PDB entry 8EDM | electron microscopy, 3.60 A resolution | chains A and B

Chain A (and B):
Name: Isoform I of Neurofibromin
Organism: Homo sapiens
Notes: chain B of this document is another copy of the same molecule, construct and numbering; everything in this record applies to it too
UniProt: P21359 (NF1_HUMAN), isoform P21359-2; numbering as in UniProt (aligned over 1-2818)
Sequence (2818 residues; row label = number of the first residue in the row):
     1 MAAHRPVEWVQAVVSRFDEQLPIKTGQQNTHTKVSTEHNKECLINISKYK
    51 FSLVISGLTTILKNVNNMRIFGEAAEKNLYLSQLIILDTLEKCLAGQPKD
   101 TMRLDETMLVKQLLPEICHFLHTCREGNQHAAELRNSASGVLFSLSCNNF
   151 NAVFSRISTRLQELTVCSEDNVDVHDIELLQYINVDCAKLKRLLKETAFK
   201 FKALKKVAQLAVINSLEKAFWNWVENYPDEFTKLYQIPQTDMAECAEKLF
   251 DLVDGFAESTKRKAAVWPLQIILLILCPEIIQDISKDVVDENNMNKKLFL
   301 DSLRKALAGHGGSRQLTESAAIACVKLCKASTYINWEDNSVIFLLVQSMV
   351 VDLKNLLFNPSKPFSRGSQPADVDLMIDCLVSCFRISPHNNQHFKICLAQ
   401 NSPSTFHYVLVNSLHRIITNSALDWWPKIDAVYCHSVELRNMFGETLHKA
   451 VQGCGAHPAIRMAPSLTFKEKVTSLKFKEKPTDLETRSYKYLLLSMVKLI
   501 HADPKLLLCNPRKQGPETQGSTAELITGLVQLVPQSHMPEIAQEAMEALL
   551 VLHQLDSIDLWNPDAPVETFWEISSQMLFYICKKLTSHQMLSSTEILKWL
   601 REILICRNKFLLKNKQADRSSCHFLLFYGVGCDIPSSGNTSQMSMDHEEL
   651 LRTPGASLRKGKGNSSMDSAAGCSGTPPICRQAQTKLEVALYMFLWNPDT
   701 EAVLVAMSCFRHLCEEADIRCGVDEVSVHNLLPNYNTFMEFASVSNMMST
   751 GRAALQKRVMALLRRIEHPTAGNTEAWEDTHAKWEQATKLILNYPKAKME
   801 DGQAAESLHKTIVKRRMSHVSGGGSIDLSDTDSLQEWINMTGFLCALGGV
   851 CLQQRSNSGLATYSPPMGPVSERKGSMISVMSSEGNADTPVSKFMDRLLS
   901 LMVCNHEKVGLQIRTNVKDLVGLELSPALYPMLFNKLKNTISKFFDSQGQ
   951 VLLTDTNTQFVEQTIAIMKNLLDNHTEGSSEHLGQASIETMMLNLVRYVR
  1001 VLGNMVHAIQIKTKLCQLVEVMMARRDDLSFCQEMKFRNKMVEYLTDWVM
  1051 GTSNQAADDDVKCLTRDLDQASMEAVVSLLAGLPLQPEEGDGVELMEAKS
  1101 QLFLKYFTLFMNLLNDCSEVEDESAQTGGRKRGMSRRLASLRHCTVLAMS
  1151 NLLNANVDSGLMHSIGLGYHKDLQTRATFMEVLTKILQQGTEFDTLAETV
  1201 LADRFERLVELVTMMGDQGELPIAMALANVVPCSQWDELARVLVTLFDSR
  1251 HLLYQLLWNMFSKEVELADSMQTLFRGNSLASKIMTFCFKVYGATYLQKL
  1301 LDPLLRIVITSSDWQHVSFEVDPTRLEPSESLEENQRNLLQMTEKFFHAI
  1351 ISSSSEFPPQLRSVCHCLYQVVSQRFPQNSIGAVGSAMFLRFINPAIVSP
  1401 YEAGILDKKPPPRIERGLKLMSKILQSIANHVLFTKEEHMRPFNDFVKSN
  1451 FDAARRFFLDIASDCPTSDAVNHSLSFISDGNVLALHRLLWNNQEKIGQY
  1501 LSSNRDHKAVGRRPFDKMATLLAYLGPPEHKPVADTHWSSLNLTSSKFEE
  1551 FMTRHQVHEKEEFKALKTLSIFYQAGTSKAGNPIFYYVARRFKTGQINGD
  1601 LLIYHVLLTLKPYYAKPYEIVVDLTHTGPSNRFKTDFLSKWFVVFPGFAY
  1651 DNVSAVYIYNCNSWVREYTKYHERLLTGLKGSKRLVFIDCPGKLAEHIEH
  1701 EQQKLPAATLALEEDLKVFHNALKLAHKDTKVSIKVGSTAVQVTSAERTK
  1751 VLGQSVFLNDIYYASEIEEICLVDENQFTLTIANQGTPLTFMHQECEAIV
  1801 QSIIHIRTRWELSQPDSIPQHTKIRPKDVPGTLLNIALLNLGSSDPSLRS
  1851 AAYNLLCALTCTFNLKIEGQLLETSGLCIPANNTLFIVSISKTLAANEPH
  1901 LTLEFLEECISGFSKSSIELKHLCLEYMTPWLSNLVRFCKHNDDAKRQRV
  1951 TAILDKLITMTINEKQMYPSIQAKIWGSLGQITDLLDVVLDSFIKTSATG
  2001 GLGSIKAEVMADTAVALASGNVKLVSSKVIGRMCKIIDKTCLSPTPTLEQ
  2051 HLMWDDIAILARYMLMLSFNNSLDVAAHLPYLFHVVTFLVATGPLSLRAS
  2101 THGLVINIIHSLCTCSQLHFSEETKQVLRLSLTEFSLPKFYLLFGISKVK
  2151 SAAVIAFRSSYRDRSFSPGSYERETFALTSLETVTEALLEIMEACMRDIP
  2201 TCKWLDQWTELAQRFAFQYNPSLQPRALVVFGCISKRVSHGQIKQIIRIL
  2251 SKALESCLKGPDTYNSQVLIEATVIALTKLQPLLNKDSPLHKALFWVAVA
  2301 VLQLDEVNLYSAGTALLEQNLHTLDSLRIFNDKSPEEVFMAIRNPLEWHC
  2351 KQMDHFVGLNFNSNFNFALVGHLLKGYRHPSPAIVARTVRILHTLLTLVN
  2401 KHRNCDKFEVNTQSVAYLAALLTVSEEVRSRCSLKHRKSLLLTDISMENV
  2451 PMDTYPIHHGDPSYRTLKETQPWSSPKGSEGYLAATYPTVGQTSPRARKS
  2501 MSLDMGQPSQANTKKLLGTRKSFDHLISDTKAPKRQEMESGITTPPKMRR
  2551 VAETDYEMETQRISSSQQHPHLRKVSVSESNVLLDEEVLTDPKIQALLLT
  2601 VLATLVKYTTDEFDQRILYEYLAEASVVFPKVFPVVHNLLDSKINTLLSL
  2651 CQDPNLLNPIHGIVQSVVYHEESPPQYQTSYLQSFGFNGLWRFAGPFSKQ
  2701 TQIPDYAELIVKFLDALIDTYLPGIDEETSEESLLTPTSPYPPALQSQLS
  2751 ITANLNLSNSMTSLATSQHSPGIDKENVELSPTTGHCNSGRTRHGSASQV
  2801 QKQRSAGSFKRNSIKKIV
Unresolved in the structure: 1-2, 27-29, 102-2818 (chain B: 1-2227, 2433-2581, 2723-2818)
Curated features (UniProtKB/Swiss-Prot):
  - site: R1276 (Arginine finger)
  - modified residue: A2 (N-acetylalanine), S864 (Phosphoserine), S876 (Phosphoserine)
  - natural variant: H31 (H31R: In NF1), A74 (A74D: In mismatch repair deficient cancer cells), Y80 (Y80C; Y80S), S82 (S82F: In NF1), C93 (C93W: In NF1; C93Y: In NF1), I117 (I117S: In NF1), L145 (L145P: In NF1), I157 (I157N: In NF1), R160 (R160T: In NF1), D176 (D176E: Found in mismatch repair deficient cancer cells), D186 (D186V: In NF1), L194 (L194R: In NFNS), 55 further natural variant entries in UniProt
From the paper describing this entry:
  - disease-associated variants - L847P, G848E: decreased expression in response to wild-type neurofibromin levels
  - mutagenesis - W837F, L847I, G848A, F894L, L898I: unchanged expression
  - disease-associated variants - F894S: decreased expression in response to wild-type protein
  - disease-associated variants - F894S, L898R: unchanged catalytic activity (GAP activity)
  - disease-associated variants - F894S, L898R: unchanged binding to SPRED1
  - disease-associated variants - L898R: decreased expression

Chain A / chain B interface:
Pairs across the interface (13; chain A residue first):
  H4(A) with E2671(B)
  R5(A) with P2634(B), hydrogen bond (side chain-backbone); H2637(B); N2638(B)
  P6(A) with V2667(B); V2668(B), hydrophobic
  W9(A) with D2641(B); N2645(B)
  H38(A) with L2657(B); N2658(B); H2661(B), hydrogen bond
  C42(A) with H2661(B)
  N45(A) with Q2665(B), hydrogen bond
Interface residues without a listed pair, chain A (9 interface residues in all): A12, R16
Interface residues without a listed pair, chain B (15 interface residues in all): I2644, L2648, H2670

Summary:
The interface between chain A and chain B involves 9 residues on one side and 15 on the other; the contacts
include 3 hydrogen bonds. Among the polar pairs are R5(A)-P2634(B), H38(A)-H2661(B) and N45(A)-Q2665(B). From
the paper: L847P and G848E of chain A reduce expression in response to wild-type neurofibromin levels; F894S
of chain A reduces expression in response to wild-type protein; 9 substitutions were tested in all.
Both chains are Isoform I of Neurofibromin (Homo sapiens). Entry 8EDM (Cryo-EM structure of the full-length
human NF1 dimer) was determined by electron microscopy, deposited together with 8E20.
